7XVM - chains E and J of the 22 polymer chains in the assembly; structure by X-ray diffraction, 2.84 A resolution.

== Chain E ==
Name: Histone H3.1
Source organism: Homo sapiens
Reference sequence: P68431 (H31_HUMAN); residues 0-135 here correspond to UniProt positions 1-136 (UniProt number = residue number + 1)
Chain sequence (138 residues; row label = number of the first residue in the row; numbers below 1 keep their minus sign (Gly-2 is residue -2)):
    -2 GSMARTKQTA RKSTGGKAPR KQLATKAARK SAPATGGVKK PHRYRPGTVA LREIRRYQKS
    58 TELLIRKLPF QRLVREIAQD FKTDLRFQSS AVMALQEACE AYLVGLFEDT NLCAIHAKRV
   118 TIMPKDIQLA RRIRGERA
Unresolved in the structure: -2 to 36
Sequence notes: expression tag (-2 to -1)
Swiss-Prot annotation at these positions:
  - modified residue: Arg2 (Asymmetric dimethylarginine), Thr3 (Phosphothreonine), Lys4 (Allysine), Gln5 (5-glutamyl dopamine), Thr6 (Phosphothreonine), Arg8 (Citrulline), Lys9 (N6,N6,N6-trimethyllysine), Ser10 (ADP-ribosylserine), Thr11 (Phosphothreonine), Lys14 (N6-(2-hydroxyisobutyryl)lysine), Arg17 (Asymmetric dimethylarginine), Lys18 (N6-(2-hydroxyisobutyryl)lysine), Lys23 (N6-(2-hydroxyisobutyryl)lysine), Arg26 (Citrulline), Lys27 (N6,N6,N6-trimethyllysine), Ser28 (ADP-ribosylserine), Lys36 (N6,N6,N6-trimethyllysine), Lys37 (N6-methyllysine), Tyr41 (Phosphotyrosine), Lys56 (N6,N6,N6-trimethyllysine) and 8 more in UniProt
  - lipidation: Lys18 (N6-decanoyllysine)

== Chain J ==
Molecule: 169-nt DNA strand
Source organism: synthetic construct
Sequence (169 nucleotides; each row starts with the number of its first residue; numbers below 1 keep their minus sign (DG-82 is residue -82)):
   -82 GCTTTTTTTT TTCACAATCC CGGTGCCGAG GCCGCTCAAT TGGTCGTAGA CAGCTCTAGC
   -22 ACCGCTTAAA CGCACGTACG GATTCCGTAC GTGCGTTTAA GCGGTGCTAG AGCTGTCTAC
    38 GACCAATTGA GCGGCCTCGG CACCGGGATT GTGAAAAAAA AAAGCTGCA
Bound ions: Ca2+ site 1: DG-52 (shared with 1 residue of chain I); Ca2+ site 2: DG51 (shared with 1 residue of chain I)

== How chain E and chain J interact ==
Residue-residue contacts (26; chain E residue first):
  His39(E) with DG70(J), sugar contact
  Arg40(E) with DG70(J), sugar contact
  Tyr41(E) with DT69(J), phosphate contact; DG70(J), phosphate contact
  Arg42(E) with DA-5(J), salt bridge to the phosphate; DG70(J), hydrogen bond to the phosphate; DA71(J), salt bridge to the phosphate
  Pro43(E) with DT-6(J), phosphate contact; DA-5(J), sugar contact
  Thr45(E) with DT69(J), phosphate contact; DG70(J), hydrogen bond to the phosphate
  Arg63(E) with DA-14(J), hydrogen bond to the phosphate; DA-13(J), salt bridge to the phosphate
  Arg72(E) with DC-23(J), salt bridge to the phosphate
  Arg83(E) with DG-24(J), phosphate contact; DC-23(J), phosphate contact
  Phe84(E) with DG-24(J), sugar contact; DC-23(J), hydrogen bond to the phosphate
  Gln85(E) with DG-24(J), phosphate contact
  Ser86(E) with DG-24(J), hydrogen bond to the phosphate
  Arg116(E) with DG-3(J), phosphate contact
  Val117(E) with DG-3(J), hydrogen bond to the phosphate
  Thr118(E) with DC-4(J), hydrogen bond to the phosphate; DG-3(J), hydrogen bond to the phosphate
  Met120(E) with DG-3(J), phosphate contact; DG-2(J), phosphate contact
Interface residues without a listed pair, chain E (18 interface residues in all): Leu82, Lys115

== Summary ==
Chain E and chain J form an interface of 18 and 12 residues respectively, with 8 hydrogen bonds and 4 salt
bridges. Among the polar pairs are Arg42(E)-DG70(J), Thr45(E)-DG70(J) and Arg63(E)-DA-14(J).
Chain E is Histone H3.1 (Homo sapiens) and chain J is a 169-nt DNA strand (synthetic construct); the
structure, Crystal Structure of Nucleosome-H5 Linker Histone Assembly (sticky-169a DNA fragment), was
determined by X-ray diffraction.
